5JTL - chains C and E of the 5 polymer chains in the assembly; structure by solution NMR.

Chain C:
Molecule: Protein-export protein SecB
Organism: Escherichia coli O157:H7
UniProt: P0AG88 (SECB_ECO57); residue numbers follow UniProt; this construct covers 1-155
Amino-acid sequence (155 residues; numbered 1 to 155; the number before each row is that of its first residue):
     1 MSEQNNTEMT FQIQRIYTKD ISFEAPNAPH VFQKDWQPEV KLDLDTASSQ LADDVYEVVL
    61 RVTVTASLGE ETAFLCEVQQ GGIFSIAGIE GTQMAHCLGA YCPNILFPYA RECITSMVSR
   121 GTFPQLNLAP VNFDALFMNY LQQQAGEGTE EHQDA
What the authors report for this chain:
  - mutagenesis - V40A/L42A/L44A (40-fold): decreased binding to Alkaline phosphatase (chain E)

Chain E:
Molecule: Alkaline phosphatase
Organism: Escherichia coli (strain K12)
Notes: EC 3.1.3.1
UniProt: P00634 (PPB_ECOLI); numbering as in UniProt (aligned over 1-471)
Amino-acid sequence (471 residues; each row starts with the number of its first residue):
     1 MKQSTIALAL LPLLFTPVTK ARTPEMPVLE NRAAQGDITA PGGARRLTGD QTAALRDSLS
    61 DKPAKNIILL IGDGMGDSEI TAARNYAEGA GGFFKGIDAL PLTGQYTHYA LNKKTGKPDY
   121 VTDSAASATA WSTGVKTYNG ALGVDIHEKD HPTILEMAKA AGLATGNVST AELQDATPAA
   181 LVAHVTSRKC YGPSATSEKC PGNALEKGGK GSITEQLLNA RADVTLGGGA KTFAETATAG
   241 EWQGKTLREQ AQARGYQLVS DAASLNSVTE ANQQKPLLGL FADGNMPVRW LGPKATYHGN
   301 IDKPAVTCTP NPQRNDSVPT LAQMTDKAIE LLSKNEKGFF LQVEGASIDK QDHAANPCGQ
   361 IGETVDLDEA VQRALEFAKK EGNTLVIVTA DHAHASQIVA PDTKAPGLTQ ALNTKDGAVM
   421 VMSYGNSEED SQEHTGSQLR IAAYGPHAAN VVGLTDQTDL FYTMKAALGL K
Curated features (UniProtKB/Swiss-Prot):
  - active site: Ser124 (Phosphoserine intermediate)
  - binding site (Mg(2+)): Asp73, Asp175, Thr177, Glu344
  - binding site (Zn(2+)): Asp73, Asp349, His353, Asp391, His392, His434

Chain C / chain E interface:
Contacting residue pairs - 55 pairs, chain C then chain E:
  Gln12(C) - Gly134(E)
  Gln12(C) - Val135(E)
  Gln12(C) - Lys136(E)
  Ile13(C) - Val135(E)
  Arg15(C) - Trp131(E)
  Arg15(C) - Ser132(E)
  Val31(C) - Tyr297(E)
  Trp36(C) - Tyr297(E)
  Trp36(C) - Ile301(E)
  Pro38(C) - Tyr297(E)
  Val40(C) - Trp290(E)
  Leu42(C) - Val288(E)
  Leu42(C) - Arg289(E)
  Leu42(C) - Trp290(E)
  Leu44(C) - Val288(E)
  Thr46(C) - Phe281(E)
  Ala47(C) - Phe281(E)
  Ser48(C) - Lys275(E)
  Ser48(C) - Leu278(E)
  Ser48(C) - Leu280(E)
  Ser48(C) - Phe281(E)
  Ser49(C) - Lys275(E)
  Ser49(C) - Leu278(E)
  Gln50(C) - Gln274(E)
  Gln50(C) - Lys275(E)
  Gln50(C) - Pro276(E)
  Gln50(C) - Leu277(E)
  Leu51(C) - Gln274(E)
  Tyr56(C) - Leu277(E)
  Tyr56(C) - Leu278(E)
  Val58(C) - Phe281(E)
  Ala73(C) - Tyr297(E)
  Phe74(C) - Thr296(E)
  Phe74(C) - Tyr297(E)
  Ile89(C) - Leu277(E)
  Leu98(C) - Leu278(E)
  Leu98(C) - Leu280(E)
  Leu98(C) - Phe281(E)
  Gly99(C) - Phe281(E)
  Tyr101(C) - Tyr138(E)
  Phe123(C) - Tyr297(E)
  Pro124(C) - Thr296(E)
  Pro124(C) - Tyr297(E)
  Pro124(C) - Gly299(E)
  Pro124(C) - Ile301(E)
  Leu126(C) - Thr296(E)
  Asn127(C) - Trp290(E)
  Leu128(C) - Val288(E)
  Leu128(C) - Trp290(E)
  Ala129(C) - Trp290(E)
  Pro130(C) - Leu291(E)
  Val131(C) - Pro287(E)
  Val131(C) - Val288(E)
  Leu136(C) - Met286(E)
  Phe137(C) - Met286(E)
Other interface residues (no listed pair), chain C (38 interface residues in all): Gln14, Phe32, Gln37, Leu60, Phe133
Other interface residues (no listed pair), chain E (24 interface residues in all): His147

Summary:
The interface between chain C and chain E involves 38 residues on one side and 24 on the other. From UniProt:
active-site residue Ser124(E), 4 Mg2+-binding residues and 6 Zn2+-binding residues on chain E. The paper
reports that V40A/L42A/L44A of chain C reduce binding to Alkaline phosphatase (chain E).
Here chain C is Protein-export protein SecB (Escherichia coli O157:H7) and chain E is Alkaline phosphatase
(Escherichia coli (strain K12)). Entry 5JTL (The structure of chaperone SecB in complex with unstructured
proPhoA) was determined by solution NMR (same publication as 5JTM, 5JTN, 5JTO, 5JTP, 5JTQ and 5JTR).
